6PC6 - chains I and L of the 7 polymer chains in the assembly; structure by electron microscopy, 2.50 A resolution.

# Chain I
Molecule: 23S ribosomal RNA
Source organism: Escherichia coli
Sequence (2904 nucleotides; each row starts with the number of its first residue):
     1 GGUUAAGCGA CUAAGCGUAC ACGGUGGAUG CCCUGGCAGU CAGAGGCGAU GAAGGACGUG
    61 CUAAUCUGCG AUAAGCGUCG GUAAGGUGAU AUGAACCGUU AUAACCGGCG AUUUCCGAAU
   121 GGGGAAACCC AGUGUGUUUC GACACACUAU CAUUAACUGA AUCCAUAGGU UAAUGAGGCG
   181 AACCGGGGGA ACUGAAACAU CUAAGUACCC CGAGGAAAAG AAAUCAACCG AGAUUCCCCC
   241 AGUAGCGGCG AGCGAACGGG GAGCAGCCCA GAGCCUGAAU CAGUGUGUGU GUUAGUGGAA
   301 GCGUCUGGAA AGGCGCGCGA UACAGGGUGA CAGCCCCGUA CACAAAAAUG CACAUGCUGU
   361 GAGCUCGAUG AGUAGGGCGG GACACGUGGU AUCCUGUCUG AAUAUGGGGG GACCAUCCUC
   421 CAAGGCUAAA UACUCCUGAC UGACCGAUAG UGAACCAGUA CCGUGAGGGA AAGGCGAAAA
   481 GAACCCCGGC GAGGGGAGUG AAAAAGAACC UGAAACCGUG UACGUACAAG CAGUGGGAGC
   541 ACGCUUAGGC GUGUGACUGC GUACCUUUUG UAUAAUGGGU CAGCGACUUA UAUUCUGUAG
   601 CAAGGUUAAC CGAAUAGGGG AGCCGAAGGG AAACCGAGUC UUAACUGGGC GUUAAGUUGC
   661 AGGGUAUAGA CCCGAAACCC GGUGAUCUAG CCAUGGGCAG GUUGAAGGUU GGGUAACACU
   721 AACUGGAGGA CCGAACCGAC UAAUGUUGAA AAAUUAGCGG AUGACUUGUG GCUGGGGGUG
   781 AAAGGCCAAU CAAACCGGGA GAUAGCUGGU UCUCCCCGAA AGCUAUUUAG GUAGCGCCUC
   841 GUGAAUUCAU CUCCGGGGGU AGAGCACUGU UUCGGCAAGG GGGUCAUCCC GACUUACCAA
   901 CCCGAUGCAA ACUGCGAAUA CCGGAGAAUG UUAUCACGGG AGACACACGG CGGGUGCUAA
   961 CGUCCGUCGU GAAGAGGGAA ACAACCCAGA CCGCCAGCUA AGGUCCCAAA GUCAUGGUUA
  1021 AGUGGGAAAC GAUGUGGGAA GGCCCAGACA GCCAGGAUGU UGGCUUAGAA GCAGCCAUCA
  1081 UUUAAAGAAA GCGUAAUAGC UCACUGGUCG AGUCGGCCUG CGCGGAAGAU GUAACGGGGC
  1141 UAAACCAUGC ACCGAAGCUG CGGCAGCGAC GCUUAUGCGU UGUUGGGUAG GGGAGCGUUC
  1201 UGUAAGCCUG CGAAGGUGUG CUGUGAGGCA UGCUGGAGGU AUCAGAAGUG CGAAUGCUGA
  1261 CAUAAGUAAC GAUAAAGCGG GUGAAAAGCC CGCUCGCCGG AAGACCAAGG GUUCCUGUCC
  1321 AACGUUAAUC GGGGCAGGGU GAGUCGACCC CUAAGGCGAG GCCGAAAGGC GUAGUCGAUG
  1381 GGAAACAGGU UAAUAUUCCU GUACUUGGUG UUACUGCGAA GGGGGGACGG AGAAGGCUAU
  1441 GUUGGCCGGG CGACGGUUGU CCCGGUUUAA GCGUGUAGGC UGGUUUUCCA GGCAAAUCCG
  1501 GAAAAUCAAG GCUGAGGCGU GAUGACGAGG CACUACGGUG CUGAAGCAAC AAAUGCCCUG
  1561 CUUCCAGGAA AAGCCUCUAA GCAUCAGGUA ACAUCAAAUC GUACCCCAAA CCGACACAGG
  1621 UGGUCAGGUA GAGAAUACCA AGGCGCUUGA GAGAACUCGG GUGAAGGAAC UAGGCAAAAU
  1681 GGUGCCGUAA CUUCGGGAGA AGGCACGCUG AUAUGUAGGU GAGGUCCCUC GCGGAUGGAG
  1741 CUGAAAUCAG UCGAAGAUAC CAGCUGGCUG CAACUGUUUA UUAAAAACAC AGCACUGUGC
  1801 AAACACGAAA GUGGACGUAU ACGGUGUGAC GCCUGCCCGG UGCCGGAAGG UUAAUUGAUG
  1861 GGGUUAGCGC AAGCGAAGCU CUUGAUCGAA GCCCCGGUAA ACGGCGGCCG UAACXAUAAC
  1921 GGUCCUAAGG UAGCGAAAUU CCUUGUCGGG UAAGUUCCGA CXUGCACGAA UGGCGUAAUG
  1981 AUGGCCAGGC UGUCUCCACC CGAGACUCAG UGAAAUUGAA CUCGCUGUGA AGAUGCAGUG
  2041 UACCCGCGGC AAGACGGAAA GACCCCGUXA ACCUUUACUA UAGCUUGACA CUGAACAUUG
  2101 AGCCUUGAUG UGUAGGAUAG GUGGGAGGCU UUGAAGUGUG GACGCCAGUC UGCAUGGAGC
  2161 CGACCUUGAA AUACCACCCU UUAAUGUUUG AUGUUCUAAC GUUGACCCGU AAUCCGGGUU
  2221 GCGGACAGUG UCUGGUGGGU AGUUUGACUG GGGCGGUCUC CUCCUAAAGA GUAACGGAGG
  2281 AGCACGAAGG UUGGCUAAUC CUGGUCGGAC AUCAGGAGGU UAGUGCAAUG GCAUAAGCCA
  2341 GCUUGACUGC GAGCGUGACG GCGCGAGCAG GUGCGAAAGC AGGUCAUAGU GAUCCGGUGG
  2401 UUCUGAAUGG AAGGGCCAUC GCUCAACGGA UAAAAGGUAC UCCGGGGAUA ACAGGCUGAU
  2461 ACCGCCCAAG AGUUCAUAUC GACGGCGGUG UUUGGCACCU CGAUGUCGGC UCAUCACAUC
  2521 CUGGGGCUGA AGUAGGUCCC AAGGGUAUGG CUGUUCGCCA UUUAAAGUGG UACGCGAGCU
  2581 GGGUUUAGAA CGUCGUGAGA CAGUUCGGUC CCUAUCUGCC GUGGGCGCUG GAGAACUGAG
  2641 GGGGGCUGCU CCUAGUACGA GAGGACCGGA GUGGACGCAU CACUGGUGUU CGGGUUGUCA
  2701 UGCCAAUGGC ACUGCCCGGU AGCUAAAUGC GGAAGAGAUA AGUGCUGAAA GCAUCUAAGC
  2761 ACGAAACUUG CCCCGAGAUG AGUUCUCCCU GACCCUUUAA GGGUCCUGAA GGAACGUUGA
  2821 AGACGACGAC GUUGAUAGGC CGGGUGUGUA AGCGCAGCGA UGCGUUGAGC UAACCGGUAC
  2881 UAAUGAACCG UGAGGCUUAA CCUU
Unresolved in the structure: 886-891, 2030
Modified / non-standard residues: 1MG (1N-methylguanosine-5'-monophosphate) at position 745, PSU (pseudouridine-5'-monophosphate) at position 746, 5MU (5-methyluridine 5'-monophosphate) at position 747, PSU (pseudouridine-5'-monophosphate) at position 955, 6MZ (N6-methyladenosine-5'-monophosphate) at position 1618, 2MG (2N-methylguanosine-5'-monophosphate) at position 1835, PSU (pseudouridine-5'-monophosphate) at position 1911, 3TD ((1S)-1,4-anhydro-1-(3-methyl-2,4-dioxo-1,2,3,4-tetrahydropyrimidin-5-yl)-5-O-phosphono-D-ribitol) at position 1915, PSU (pseudouridine-5'-monophosphate) at position 1917, 5MU (5-methyluridine 5'-monophosphate) at position 1939, 5MC (5-methylcytidine-5'-monophosphate) at position 1962, G7M (N7-methyl-guanosine-5'-monophosphate) at position 2069, OMG (o2'-methylguanosine-5'-monophosphate) at position 2251, 2MG (2N-methylguanosine-5'-monophosphate) at position 2445, PSU (pseudouridine-5'-monophosphate) at position 2457, OMC (o2'-methylycytidine-5'-monophosphate) at position 2498, 2MA (2-methyladenosine-5'-monophosphate) at position 2503, PSU (pseudouridine-5'-monophosphate) at position 2504, OMU (o2'-methyluridine 5'-monophosphate) at position 2552, PSU (pseudouridine-5'-monophosphate) at position 2580, PSU (pseudouridine-5'-monophosphate) at position 2605
Covalently attached groups: covalent link PSU_1911-A1918
Ligand contacts: O7S ((3R,4R,5E,10E,12E,14S,16R,26aR)-16-fluoro-14-hydroxy-12-methyl-3-(propan-2-yl)-4-(prop-2-en-1-yl)-3,4,8,9,14,15,16,17,24,25,26,26a-dodecahydro-1H,7H,22H-21,18-(azeno)pyrrolo[2,1-c][1,8,4,19]dioxadiazacyclotetracosine-1,7,22-trione): G2061, A2062, C2063, A2439, A2451, C2452, 2MA_2503, PSU_2504, G2505, U2506, U2585, U2586
Reported in the primary citation:
  - binding site for O7S: A2062, U2585, U2586

# Chain L
Molecule: 50S ribosomal protein L15
Source organism: Escherichia coli
UniProtKB: A0A037Y8L6 (A0A037Y8L6_ECOLX); numbering as in UniProt (aligned over 1-144)
Sequence (144 residues; each row starts with the number of its first residue):
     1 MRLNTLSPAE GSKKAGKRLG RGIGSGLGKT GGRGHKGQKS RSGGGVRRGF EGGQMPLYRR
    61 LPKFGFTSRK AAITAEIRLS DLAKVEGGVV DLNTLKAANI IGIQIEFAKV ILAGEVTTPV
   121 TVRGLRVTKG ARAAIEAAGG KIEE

# How chain I and chain L interact
Pairs across the interface (168; chain I residue first):
  A195(I) - Arg47(L)  hydrogen bond to the phosphate
  A196(I) - Gln38(L)  hydrogen bond to the base
  A196(I) - Arg47(L)  salt bridge to the phosphate
  A196(I) - Phe50(L)  base contact
  G245(I) - Thr67(L)  phosphate contact
  C249(I) - Lys63(L)  hydrogen bond to the sugar
  G250(I) - Tyr58(L)  phosphate contact
  G250(I) - Arg59(L)  phosphate contact
  A251(I) - Arg47(L)  sugar contact
  A251(I) - Tyr58(L)  hydrogen bond to the phosphate
  C257(I) - Gln104(L)  base contact
  U566(I) - Lys29(L)  salt bridge to the phosphate
  U567(I) - Lys29(L)  salt bridge to the phosphate
  U567(I) - Lys36(L)  hydrogen bond to the phosphate
  U568(I) - Lys36(L)  salt bridge to the phosphate
  C587(I) - Leu19(L)  sugar contact
  C587(I) - Arg21(L)  salt bridge to the phosphate
  C587(I) - Arg33(L)  hydrogen bond to the base
  G597(I) - Gly11(L)  hydrogen bond to the sugar
  G597(I) - Ser12(L)  base contact
  U598(I) - Ala9(L)  sugar contact
  U598(I) - Glu10(L)  sugar contact
  U598(I) - Gly11(L)  sugar contact
  U598(I) - Ser12(L)  sugar contact
  A621(I) - Asn99(L)  hydrogen bond to the phosphate
  G622(I) - Asn99(L)  hydrogen bond to the phosphate
  G622(I) - Ile103(L)  phosphate contact
  A626(I) - Arg78(L)  hydrogen bond to the sugar
  A626(I) - Asp81(L)  base contact
  A627(I) - Glu76(L)  hydrogen bond to the sugar
  A627(I) - Arg78(L)  salt bridge to the phosphate
  A627(I) - Ile111(L)  base contact
  A627(I) - Leu112(L)  hydrogen bond to the base
  A627(I) - Ala113(L)  base contact
  G628(I) - Glu76(L)  base contact
  A631(I) - Gly65(L)  sugar contact
  A631(I) - Phe66(L)  hydrogen bond to the sugar
  A632(I) - Phe66(L)  sugar contact
  A632(I) - Ser68(L)  phosphate contact
  A633(I) - Ser68(L)  hydrogen bond to the phosphate
  A633(I) - Lys70(L)  phosphate contact
  A633(I) - Ala71(L)  phosphate contact
  C634(I) - Lys70(L)  salt bridge to the phosphate
  C634(I) - Arg126(L)  salt bridge to the phosphate
  C635(I) - Lys109(L)  salt bridge to the phosphate
  C635(I) - Arg126(L)  salt bridge to the phosphate
  G636(I) - Glu76(L)  hydrogen bond to the base
  G636(I) - Lys109(L)  salt bridge to the phosphate
  G636(I) - Ile111(L)  base contact
  G636(I) - Val127(L)  phosphate contact
  G636(I) - Thr128(L)  phosphate contact
  G636(I) - Lys129(L)  salt bridge to the phosphate
  A637(I) - Ile111(L)  phosphate contact
  A637(I) - Leu112(L)  hydrogen bond to the phosphate
  A637(I) - Thr128(L)  hydrogen bond to the phosphate
  A637(I) - Gly130(L)  phosphate contact
  C660(I) - Lys13(L)  sugar contact
  A661(I) - Ser12(L)  sugar contact
  A661(I) - Lys13(L)  sugar contact
  A661(I) - Lys14(L)  hydrogen bond to the sugar
  G662(I) - Lys14(L)  sugar contact
  G662(I) - Ala15(L)  sugar contact
  G662(I) - Gly16(L)  phosphate contact
  G663(I) - Gly16(L)  phosphate contact
  G663(I) - Lys17(L)  hydrogen bond to the phosphate
  G664(I) - Lys17(L)  salt bridge to the phosphate
  A666(I) - Val46(L)  phosphate contact
  A666(I) - Arg48(L)  sugar contact
  A670(I) - Ser42(L)  sugar contact
  A670(I) - Gly43(L)  sugar contact
  C671(I) - Arg33(L)  salt bridge to the phosphate
  C671(I) - Ser40(L)  hydrogen bond to the base
  C671(I) - Ser42(L)  sugar contact
  C671(I) - Gly43(L)  hydrogen bond to the phosphate
  C672(I) - Ser42(L)  hydrogen bond to the phosphate
  G805(I) - Gln38(L)  sugar contact
  G805(I) - Arg41(L)  phosphate contact
  C806(I) - Gly37(L)  phosphate contact
  C806(I) - Gln38(L)  phosphate contact
  C806(I) - Arg41(L)  salt bridge to the phosphate
  U807(I) - Lys36(L)  salt bridge to the phosphate
  U807(I) - Arg41(L)  salt bridge to the phosphate
  G808(I) - Lys36(L)  phosphate contact
  U810(I) - Gly20(L)  sugar contact
  U810(I) - Thr30(L)  hydrogen bond to the base
  U811(I) - Gly20(L)  phosphate contact
  U811(I) - Arg21(L)  hydrogen bond to the base
  U811(I) - Gly22(L)  hydrogen bond to the phosphate
  U811(I) - Gly28(L)  phosphate contact
  U811(I) - Lys29(L)  phosphate contact
  C812(I) - Arg21(L)  base contact
  C812(I) - Gly22(L)  phosphate contact
  U813(I) - Gly22(L)  phosphate contact
  U813(I) - Ile23(L)  hydrogen bond to the phosphate
  U813(I) - Gly24(L)  hydrogen bond to the phosphate
  U813(I) - Ser25(L)  base contact
  C814(I) - Gly24(L)  hydrogen bond to the base
  A825(I) - Gln54(L)  hydrogen bond to the sugar
  U826(I) - Gly53(L)  hydrogen bond to the sugar
  U826(I) - Gln54(L)  sugar contact
  G831(I) - Gly37(L)  phosphate contact
  G831(I) - Gln38(L)  hydrogen bond to the sugar
  U832(I) - Gly37(L)  phosphate contact
  U832(I) - Gln38(L)  hydrogen bond to the phosphate
  U832(I) - Lys39(L)  hydrogen bond to the phosphate
  U832(I) - Val46(L)  sugar contact
  U832(I) - Phe50(L)  sugar contact
  U832(I) - Gly52(L)  base contact
  A833(I) - Lys39(L)  salt bridge to the phosphate
  A833(I) - Phe50(L)  sugar contact
  A833(I) - Glu51(L)  sugar contact
  G942(I) - Gly32(L)  sugar contact
  G942(I) - Arg33(L)  sugar contact
  G942(I) - Gly34(L)  phosphate contact
  G942(I) - Lys39(L)  salt bridge to the phosphate
  A943(I) - Gly34(L)  phosphate contact
  A943(I) - His35(L)  hydrogen bond to the phosphate
  A1189(I) - Gly34(L)  phosphate contact
  G1190(I) - Thr30(L)  hydrogen bond to the phosphate
  G1190(I) - Gly32(L)  hydrogen bond to the phosphate
  G1190(I) - Arg33(L)  hydrogen bond to the phosphate
  G1190(I) - Gly34(L)  hydrogen bond to the phosphate
  G1191(I) - Lys17(L)  salt bridge to the phosphate
  G1191(I) - Leu27(L)  phosphate contact
  G1191(I) - Gly32(L)  phosphate contact
  G1192(I) - Lys17(L)  salt bridge to the phosphate
  G1193(I) - Lys14(L)  salt bridge to the phosphate
  G1202(I) - Leu3(L)  base contact
  U1203(I) - Leu3(L)  sugar contact
  U1203(I) - Asn4(L)  base contact
  U1242(I) - Asn4(L)  hydrogen bond to the base
  C1243(I) - Leu3(L)  base contact
  C1243(I) - Asn4(L)  base contact
  C1243(I) - Thr5(L)  sugar contact
  C1243(I) - Leu6(L)  hydrogen bond to the sugar
  A1244(I) - Leu6(L)  sugar contact
  A1244(I) - Ser7(L)  hydrogen bond to the phosphate
  A1244(I) - Pro8(L)  phosphate contact
  G1245(I) - Pro8(L)  phosphate contact
  G1245(I) - Lys13(L)  salt bridge to the phosphate
  U1249(I) - Arg18(L)  hydrogen bond to the base
  G1250(I) - Arg18(L)  salt bridge to the phosphate
  G1250(I) - Arg21(L)  salt bridge to the phosphate
  A2358(I) - Gln54(L)  hydrogen bond to the base
  C2359(I) - Arg60(L)  hydrogen bond to the base
  G2360(I) - Arg60(L)  hydrogen bond to the sugar
  G2360(I) - Leu61(L)  phosphate contact
  A2392(I) - Met55(L)  base contact
  A2392(I) - Arg60(L)  hydrogen bond to the sugar
  U2393(I) - Arg59(L)  hydrogen bond to the sugar
  U2393(I) - Arg60(L)  sugar contact
  U2393(I) - Leu61(L)  sugar contact
  U2393(I) - Pro62(L)  phosphate contact
  C2394(I) - Pro62(L)  phosphate contact
  C2394(I) - Lys63(L)  hydrogen bond to the phosphate
  C2395(I) - Lys63(L)  salt bridge to the phosphate
  C2403(I) - Phe66(L)  base contact
  U2404(I) - Ser68(L)  sugar contact
  A2406(I) - Arg69(L)  hydrogen bond to the base
  G2414(I) - Phe66(L)  base contact
  G2415(I) - Gly65(L)  hydrogen bond to the phosphate
  G2415(I) - Phe66(L)  sugar contact
  C2416(I) - Phe64(L)  phosphate contact
  C2416(I) - Gly65(L)  hydrogen bond to the phosphate
  G2428(I) - Gln54(L)  base contact
  G2428(I) - Met55(L)  hydrogen bond to the sugar
  G2428(I) - Arg60(L)  base contact
  G2429(I) - Met55(L)  base contact
Also at the interface, not in a pair above, chain I (92 interface residues in all): A244, G258, U588, A599, G604, G620, U639, U828, A941, A1241, G2361, G2405, U2431, A2448
Also at the interface, not in a pair above, chain L (82 interface residues in all): Gly31, Gly44, Leu57, Lys84, Ala131

# Overview
The interface between chain I and chain L involves 92 residues on one side and 82 on the other, with 52
hydrogen bonds and 26 salt bridges. Polar contacts include A196(I)-Gln38(L), C587(I)-Arg33(L) and
A627(I)-Leu112(L). Bound to chain I: compound O7S. The paper reports a binding site for O7S at A2062(I),
U2585(I) and U2586(I).
Chain I is 23S ribosomal RNA and chain L is 50S ribosomal protein L15, both from Escherichia coli; the
structure, E. coli 50S ribosome bound to compound 47, was determined by electron microscopy together with
6PC5, 6PC7, 6PC8, 6PCH, 6PCQ, 6PCR and 3 further entries from the same study.
